PDB entry 2NTM | X-ray diffraction, 2.60 A resolution | chains A and C of the 4 polymer chains in the assembly

# Chain A (and C)
Protein: IMP cyclohydrolase
From: Methanothermobacter thermautotrophicus
Notes: EC 3.5.4.10; chain C of this document is another copy of the same molecule, construct and numbering; everything in this record applies to it too
UniProt: O27099 (PURO_METTH); residues 1-202 here = UniProt positions 1-202
Amino-acid sequence (222 residues; numbered -19 to 202; the number before each row is that of its first residue; numbers below 1 keep their minus sign (Met-19 is residue -19)):
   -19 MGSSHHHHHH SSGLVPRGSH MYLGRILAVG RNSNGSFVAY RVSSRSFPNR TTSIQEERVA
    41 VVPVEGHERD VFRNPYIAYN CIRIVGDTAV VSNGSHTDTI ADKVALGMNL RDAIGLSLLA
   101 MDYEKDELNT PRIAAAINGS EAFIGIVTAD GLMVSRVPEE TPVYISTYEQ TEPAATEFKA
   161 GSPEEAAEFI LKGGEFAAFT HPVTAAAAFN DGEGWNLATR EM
Not modelled in the structure: -19 to 0
Construct notes: cloning artifact (-19 to -16, -9 to 0); expression tag (-15 to -10)
Reported in the primary citation:
  - conformationally variable residues (side-chain flip): Arg5
  - catalytic residues: Arg30, Tyr59, Glu104 (proposed by the authors, not directly observed)
  - mutagenesis - Y59F: decreased catalytic activity
  - mutagenesis - C61A: increased catalytic activity

# Chain A / chain C interface
Pairs across the interface (13):
  Lys83(A) - Arg91(C)
  Lys83(A) - Asp92(C)  salt bridge
  Leu86(A) - Asn89(C)
  Gly87(A) - Met88(C)
  Gly87(A) - Asn89(C)  hydrogen bond (backbone-backbone)
  Met88(A) - Gly87(C)
  Met88(A) - Met88(C)  hydrophobic
  Met88(A) - Asp92(C)
  Asn89(A) - Leu86(C)  hydrogen bond (side chain-backbone)
  Asn89(A) - Gly87(C)  hydrogen bond (backbone-backbone)
  Arg91(A) - Lys83(C)
  Asp92(A) - Lys83(C)  salt bridge
  Asp92(A) - Met88(C)

# In short
The chain A/chain C interface involves 7 residues from each chain, with 3 hydrogen bonds and 2 salt bridges.
Polar contacts include Lys83(A)-Asp92(C), Asn89(A)-Leu86(C) and Gly87(A)-Asn89(C). The paper reports catalytic
residues Arg30(A), Tyr59(A) and Glu104(A); Y59F of chain A reduces catalytic activity.
Both chains are IMP cyclohydrolase (Methanothermobacter thermautotrophicus). Entry 2NTM (Crystal structure of
PurO from Methanothermobacter thermoautotrophicus) was determined by X-ray diffraction (same publication as
2NTK and 2NTL).
